4Z7Q - chains H and L of the 6 polymer chains in the assembly; structure by X-ray diffraction, 2.70 A resolution.

Chain H:
Name: Monoclonal antibody 10E5 heavy chain
Organism: Mus musculus
Notes: antibody fragment or engineered binder
Chain sequence (219 residues; row label = number of the first residue in the row):
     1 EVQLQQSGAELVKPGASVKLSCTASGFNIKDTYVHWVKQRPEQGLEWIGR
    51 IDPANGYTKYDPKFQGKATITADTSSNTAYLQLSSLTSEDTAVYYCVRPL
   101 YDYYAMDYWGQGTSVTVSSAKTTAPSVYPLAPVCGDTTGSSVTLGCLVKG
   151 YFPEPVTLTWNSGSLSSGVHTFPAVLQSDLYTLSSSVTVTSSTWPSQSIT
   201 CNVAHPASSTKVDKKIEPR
Unresolved in the structure: 135-137
Disulfide bonds: Cys22-Cys96, Cys146-Cys201

Chain L:
Name: Monoclonal antibody 10E5 light chain
Organism: Mus musculus
Notes: antibody fragment or engineered binder
Chain sequence (214 residues; numbered 1 to 214; the number before each row is that of its first residue):
     1 DILMTQSPSSMSVSLGDTVSITCHASQGISSNIGWLQQKPGKSFMGLIYY
    51 GTNLVDGVPSRFSGSGSGADYSLTISSLDSEDFADYYCVQYAQLPYTFGG
   101 GTKLEIKRADAAPTVSIFPPSSEQLTSGGASVVCFLNNFYPKDINVKWKI
   151 DGSERQNGVLNSWTDQDSKDSTYSMSSTLTLTKDEYERHNSYTCEATHKT
   201 STSPIVKSFNRNEC
Disulfide bonds: Cys23-Cys88, Cys134-Cys194

How chain H and chain L interact:
Cross-chain cystine bridges: Cys134(H)-Cys214(L)
Pairs across the interface - 72 pairs, chain H then chain L:
  His35(H) - Tyr96(L)
  Val37(H) - Phe98(L)  hydrophobic
  Gln39(H) - Gln38(L)  hydrogen bond
  Gln39(H) - Phe44(L)
  Leu45(H) - Phe44(L)  hydrophobic
  Leu45(H) - Tyr87(L)  hydrophobic
  Leu45(H) - Phe98(L)  hydrophobic
  Trp47(H) - Pro95(L)  hydrophobic
  Trp47(H) - Tyr96(L)
  Trp47(H) - Phe98(L)
  Lys59(H) - Leu94(L)
  Asp61(H) - Pro95(L)
  Tyr95(H) - Gln38(L)  hydrogen bond
  Tyr95(H) - Ser43(L)
  Tyr95(H) - Phe44(L)  hydrophobic
  Leu100(H) - Val55(L)  hydrophobic
  Leu100(H) - Asp56(L)
  Tyr101(H) - Tyr49(L)
  Tyr101(H) - Asp56(L)  hydrogen bond
  Asp102(H) - Tyr91(L)  hydrogen bond
  Tyr104(H) - Tyr91(L)
  Tyr104(H) - Tyr96(L)  hydrogen bond (backbone-side chain)
  Met106(H) - Leu36(L)
  Met106(H) - Tyr96(L)  hydrophobic
  Asp107(H) - Gly46(L)  hydrogen bond (backbone-backbone)
  Asp107(H) - Tyr49(L)
  Trp109(H) - Leu36(L)
  Trp109(H) - Phe44(L)
  Gly110(H) - Ser43(L)  hydrogen bond (backbone-side chain)
  Gln111(H) - Ser43(L)
  Tyr128(H) - Ser121(L)
  Tyr128(H) - Glu123(L)
  Tyr128(H) - Gln124(L)
  Tyr128(H) - Ser127(L)
  Pro129(H) - Ser121(L)
  Pro129(H) - Glu123(L)
  Leu130(H) - Phe118(L)
  Ala131(H) - Phe118(L)
  Val133(H) - Pro119(L)
  Val133(H) - Phe209(L)  hydrophobic
  Cys134(H) - Cys214(L)  disulfide
  Thr143(H) - Ser116(L)
  Thr143(H) - Phe118(L)
  Leu144(H) - Phe118(L)  hydrophobic
  Lys149(H) - Ser131(L)
  Lys149(H) - Thr180(L)  hydrogen bond
  Ser167(H) - Lys169(L)  hydrogen bond
  His170(H) - Asn137(L)
  His170(H) - Asn138(L)  hydrogen bond
  His170(H) - Ser174(L)
  Phe172(H) - Phe135(L)  hydrophobic
  Phe172(H) - Asn137(L)
  Phe172(H) - Ser162(L)
  Phe172(H) - Thr164(L)
  Phe172(H) - Ser174(L)
  Phe172(H) - Met175(L)
  Phe172(H) - Ser176(L)
  Pro173(H) - Ser162(L)  hydrogen bond (backbone-side chain)
  Pro173(H) - Trp163(L)
  Val175(H) - Leu160(L)  hydrophobic
  Val175(H) - Asn161(L)
  Val175(H) - Ser162(L)
  Gln177(H) - Leu160(L)
  Thr182(H) - Leu160(L)
  Ser184(H) - Phe135(L)
  Ser184(H) - Ser176(L)  hydrogen bond
  Ser185(H) - Phe135(L)
  Ser186(H) - Phe135(L)
  Ser186(H) - Asn137(L)  hydrogen bond
  Lys214(H) - Glu123(L)
  Arg219(H) - Pro119(L)  hydrogen bond (side chain-backbone)
  Arg219(H) - Pro120(L)
Also at the interface, not in a pair above, chain H (46 interface residues in all): Glu46, Arg50, Lys63, Ala105, Pro132, Gly145, Leu147, Thr171
Also at the interface, not in a pair above, chain L (46 interface residues in all): Asp1, Lys42, Met45, Ile48, Tyr50, Ile117, Val133, Asp167

In short:
Chain H and chain L each contribute 46 residues to their interface, with 1 disulfide bond and 14 hydrogen
bonds. Polar contacts include Gln39(H)-Gln38(L), Tyr95(H)-Gln38(L) and Tyr101(H)-Asp56(L).
Here chain H is Monoclonal antibody 10E5 heavy chain and chain L is Monoclonal antibody 10E5 light chain, both
from Mus musculus. Entry 4Z7Q (Integrin alphaIIbbeta3 in complex with AGDV-NH2 peptide) was determined by
X-ray diffraction (same publication as 5HDB, 4Z7O and 4Z7N).
